PDB entry 7QZN | X-ray diffraction, 1.64 A resolution | chains A and B

Chain A (and B):
Molecule: Amine Dehydrogenase
Source organism: Cystobacter fuscus
Notes: chain B of this document is another copy of the same molecule, construct and numbering; everything in this record applies to it too
Reference sequence: S9Q235 (S9Q235_9DELT); numbering as in UniProt (aligned over 2-342)
Chain sequence (346 residues; row label = number of the first residue in the row; numbers below 1 keep their minus sign (Val-3 is residue -3)):
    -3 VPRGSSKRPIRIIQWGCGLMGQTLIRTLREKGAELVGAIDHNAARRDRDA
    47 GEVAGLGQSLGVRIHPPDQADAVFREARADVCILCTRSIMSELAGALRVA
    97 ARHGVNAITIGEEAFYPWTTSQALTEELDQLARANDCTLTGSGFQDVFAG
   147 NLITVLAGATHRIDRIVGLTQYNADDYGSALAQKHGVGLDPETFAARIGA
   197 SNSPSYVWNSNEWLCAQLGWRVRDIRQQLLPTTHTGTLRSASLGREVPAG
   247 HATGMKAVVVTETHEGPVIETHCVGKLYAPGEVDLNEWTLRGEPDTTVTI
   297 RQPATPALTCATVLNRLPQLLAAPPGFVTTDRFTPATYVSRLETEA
Disordered / not traced: -3 to 1
Sequence notes: expression tag (-3 to 1); engineered mutation Ala145 (Trp in S9Q235)
Residues lining bound ligands: NAD (nicotinamide-adenine-dinucleotide): Trp11, Gly12, Cys13, Gly14, Leu15, Met16, Gly17, Ile35, Asp36, His37, Asn38, Arg41, Pro63, Cys81, Thr82, Arg83, Ser84, Ile106, Glu108, Ser138, Gly139, Phe140, Gln141, Tyr173, Gly174, Ser175, Ala176, Leu177, Tyr202, Thr305

Interface between chain A and chain B:
Residue-residue contacts (79; chain A residue first):
  Thr23(A) with His157(B)
  Glu26(A) with His157(B), salt bridge
  Lys27(A) with Thr156(B); His157(B), hydrogen bond (side chain-backbone)
  Val143(A) with Val151(B)
  Phe144(A) with Leu152(B), hydrophobic; Ala155(B), hydrophobic
  Asn147(A) with Val151(B)
  Leu148(A) with Leu148(B), hydrophobic
  Val151(A) with Val143(B); Asn147(B); Leu148(B)
  Leu152(A) with Phe144(B), hydrophobic
  Ala153(A) with Asn311(B); Tyr334(B)
  Gly154(A) with Thr308(B); Asn311(B), hydrogen bond (backbone-side chain); Ala332(B); Thr333(B); Tyr334(B)
  Ala155(A) with Phe144(B), hydrophobic; Leu304(B); Ala307(B); Thr308(B)
  Thr156(A) with Lys27(B); Ala307(B); Asn311(B), hydrogen bond (backbone-side chain); Tyr334(B)
  His157(A) with Thr23(B); Glu26(B), salt bridge; Lys27(B), hydrogen bond (backbone-side chain); Ala307(B); Tyr334(B)
  Arg158(A) with Tyr334(B)
  Ile159(A) with Tyr334(B), hydrogen bond (backbone-side chain)
  Glu289(A) with Ala303(B)
  Pro290(A) with Ala300(B), hydrophobic; Ala303(B), hydrophobic; Leu304(B), hydrophobic
  Thr292(A) with Ile296(B); Leu304(B)
  Thr293(A) with Thr295(B); Ile296(B); Arg297(B), hydrogen bond (backbone-backbone)
  Val294(A) with Val294(B), hydrophobic; Thr295(B); Ile296(B), hydrophobic
  Thr295(A) with Val294(B); Thr295(B), hydrogen bond (backbone-backbone)
  Ile296(A) with Thr292(B); Thr293(B); Val294(B), hydrophobic
  Arg297(A) with Glu283(B), salt bridge; Thr293(B), hydrogen bond (backbone-backbone); Thr295(B), hydrogen bond
  Ala300(A) with Pro290(B), hydrophobic
  Ala303(A) with Glu289(B); Pro290(B), hydrophobic
  Leu304(A) with Ala155(B); Pro290(B), hydrophobic; Thr292(B)
  Ala307(A) with Ala155(B); Thr156(B); His157(B)
  Thr308(A) with Gly154(B); Ala155(B)
  Asn311(A) with Ala153(B); Gly154(B), hydrogen bond (side chain-backbone); Thr156(B), hydrogen bond (side chain-backbone)
  Thr330(A) with Thr330(B)
  Pro331(A) with Pro331(B)
  Ala332(A) with Gly154(B)
  Thr333(A) with Gly154(B)
  Tyr334(A) with Ala153(B); Gly154(B); Thr156(B); His157(B); Arg158(B); Ile159(B), hydrogen bond (side chain-backbone)
Also at the interface, not in a pair above, chain A (38 interface residues in all): Thr150, Leu214, Trp216
Also at the interface, not in a pair above, chain B (39 interface residues in all): Thr150, Leu214, Trp216

In short:
38 residues of chain A and 39 residues of chain B are in contact; the contacts include 12 hydrogen bonds and 3
salt bridges. Polar contacts include Glu26(A)-His157(B), Arg297(A)-Glu283(B) and Lys27(A)-His157(B). Ligands
of chain A: NAD.
Both chains are Amine Dehydrogenase (Cystobacter fuscus). Entry 7QZN (Amine Dehydrogenase from Cystobacter
fuscus (CfusAmDH) W145A mutant with NAD+) was determined by X-ray diffraction together with 7QZL from the same
study.
